PDB entry 5A3Z | X-ray diffraction, 1.59 A resolution | chain A

[Chain A]
Protein: Lysozyme
Organism: Gallus gallus
Notes: EC 3.2.1.17
UniProtKB: B8YK79 (B8YK79_CHICK); residues -17 to 129 here correspond to UniProt positions 1-147 (UniProt number = residue number + 18)
Amino-acid sequence (147 residues; row label = number of the first residue in the row; numbers below 1 keep their minus sign (Met-17 is residue -17)):
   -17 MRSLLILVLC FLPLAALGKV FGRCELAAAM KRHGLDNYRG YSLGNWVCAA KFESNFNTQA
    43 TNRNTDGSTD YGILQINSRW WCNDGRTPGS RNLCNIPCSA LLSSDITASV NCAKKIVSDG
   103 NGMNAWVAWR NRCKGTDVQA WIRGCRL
Not modelled in the structure: -17 to 0
Cystine bridges: Cys6-Cys127, Cys30-Cys115, Cys64-Cys80, Cys76-Cys94

[Summary]
Chain A is Lysozyme (Gallus gallus); the structure, Structure of monoclinic Lysozyme obtained by multi crystal
data collection, was determined by X-ray diffraction (same publication as 5A3Y, 5A44, 5A45 and 5A47).
